3VZB - chain A; structure by X-ray diffraction, 2.00 A resolution.

[Chain A]
Molecule: Sphingosine kinase 1
From: Homo sapiens
Notes: EC 2.7.1.91
UniProtKB: Q9NYA1 (SPHK1_HUMAN); numbering as in UniProt (aligned over 9-364)
Sequence (360 residues; row label = number of the first residue in the row):
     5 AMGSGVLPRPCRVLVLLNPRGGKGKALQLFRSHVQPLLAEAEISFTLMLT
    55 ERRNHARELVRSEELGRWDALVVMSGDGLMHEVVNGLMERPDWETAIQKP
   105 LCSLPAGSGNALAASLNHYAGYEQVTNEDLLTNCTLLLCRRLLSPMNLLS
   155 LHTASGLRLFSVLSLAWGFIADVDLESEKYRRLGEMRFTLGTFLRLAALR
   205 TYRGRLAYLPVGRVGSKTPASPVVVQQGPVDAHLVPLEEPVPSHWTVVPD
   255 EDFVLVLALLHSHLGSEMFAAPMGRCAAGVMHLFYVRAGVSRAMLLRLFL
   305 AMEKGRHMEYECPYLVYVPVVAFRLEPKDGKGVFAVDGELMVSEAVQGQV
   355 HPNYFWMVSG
Differences from the reference sequence: expression tag (5-8)
UniProt features mapped onto this chain:
  - motif: Leu147 to Leu155 (Nuclear export signal 1), Leu161 to Leu169 (Nuclear export signal 2)
  - active site: Asp81 (Proton donor/acceptor)
  - binding site (ATP): Asn22 to Arg24, Thr54 to Asn58, Glu86, Gly111 to Gly113, Arg185, Arg191, Asp341 to Glu343
  - binding site (substrate): Ser79 to Gly82, Asp178
  - modified residue: Thr193 (Phosphothreonine), Ser225 (Phosphoserine)
  - mutagenesis: Asp81 (D81A: Loss of enzyme activity; D81N: Strongly reduced enzyme activity), Gly82 (G82D: Loss of enzyme activity), Leu194 (L194Q: Loss of binding to negatively charged membranes, diffuse cytosolic distribution), Phe197 to Leu198 (Abolishes interaction with CIB1; Loss of binding to negatively charged membranes, diffuse cytosolic distribution)
Residues lining bound ligands: (2S,3R,4E)-2-aminooctadec-4-ene-1,3-diol (SQS): Asp81, Gly113, Leu167, Ser168, Ala170, Phe173, Ile174, Val177, Asp178, Phe192, Thr196, Leu259, Leu261, Leu268, Met272, Ala274, Phe288, Leu302, Phe303, Met306, His311, Leu319, Ala339, Gly342
What the authors report for this chain:
  - binding site for (2S,3R,4E)-2-aminooctadec-4-ene-1,3-diol: Asp81, Ser168, Ala170, Phe173, Ile174, Val177, Asp178, Phe192, Thr196, Leu259, Leu261, Leu268, Met272, Ala274, Phe288, Val290, Leu302, Phe303, Met306, His311, Leu319
  - conformationally variable residues (loop rearrangement): Glu182 to Glu189
  - catalytic residues: Asp81

[In short]
Ligands of chain A: (2S,3R,4E)-2-aminooctadec-4-ene-1,3-diol. From UniProt: active-site residue Asp81, 17
ATP-binding residues, 5 substrate-binding residues and 5 mutagenesis sites. From the paper: the catalytic
residue Asp81; a binding site for (2S,3R,4E)-2-aminooctadec-4-ene-1,3-diol at Asp81, Ser168 and Ala170 among
others.
Chain A is Sphingosine kinase 1 (Homo sapiens); the structure, Crystal structure of Sphingosine Kinase 1, was
determined by X-ray diffraction together with 3VZC and 3VZD from the same study.
